8Y9N - chains A and C of the 4 polymer chains in the assembly; structure by electron microscopy, 3.00 A resolution.

# Chain A
Protein: Cas12h1
Amino-acid sequence (870 residues; row label = number of the first residue in the row):
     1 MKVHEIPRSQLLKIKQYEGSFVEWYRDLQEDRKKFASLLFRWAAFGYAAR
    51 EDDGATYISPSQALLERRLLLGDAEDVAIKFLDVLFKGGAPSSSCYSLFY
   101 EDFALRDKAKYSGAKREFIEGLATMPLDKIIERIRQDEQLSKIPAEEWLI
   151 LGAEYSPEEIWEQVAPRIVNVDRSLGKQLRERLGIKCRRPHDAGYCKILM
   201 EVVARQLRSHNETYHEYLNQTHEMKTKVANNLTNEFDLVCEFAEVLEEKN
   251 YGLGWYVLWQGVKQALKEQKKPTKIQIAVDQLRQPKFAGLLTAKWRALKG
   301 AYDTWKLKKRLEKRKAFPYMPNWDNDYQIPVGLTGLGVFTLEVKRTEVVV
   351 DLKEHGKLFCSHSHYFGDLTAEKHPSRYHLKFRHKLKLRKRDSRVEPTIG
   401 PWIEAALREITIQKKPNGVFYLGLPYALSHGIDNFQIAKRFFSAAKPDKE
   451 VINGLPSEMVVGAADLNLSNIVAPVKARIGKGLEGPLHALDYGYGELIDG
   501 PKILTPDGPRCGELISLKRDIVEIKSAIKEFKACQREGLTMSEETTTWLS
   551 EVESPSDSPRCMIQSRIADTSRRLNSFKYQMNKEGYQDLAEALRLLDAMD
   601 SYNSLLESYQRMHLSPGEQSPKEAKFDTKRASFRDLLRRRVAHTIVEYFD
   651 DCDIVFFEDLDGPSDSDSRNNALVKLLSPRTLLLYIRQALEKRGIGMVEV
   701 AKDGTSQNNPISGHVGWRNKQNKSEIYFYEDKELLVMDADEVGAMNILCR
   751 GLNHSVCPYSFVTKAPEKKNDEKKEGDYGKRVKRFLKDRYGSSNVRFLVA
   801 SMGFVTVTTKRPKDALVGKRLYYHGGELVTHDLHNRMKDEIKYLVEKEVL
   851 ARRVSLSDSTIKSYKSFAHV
Unresolved in the structure: 764-777, 810-814
Metal / ion sites: Mg2+: Asp465, Asn467, Asp740 (shared with 1 residue of chain D)
Reported in the primary citation:
  - catalytic residues: Asp465, Glu658, Asp740
  - binding site for the 29-nt DNA strand: Ser93, Tyr96, Ala104, Arg106, Lys110, Ser112, Gln139, Arg173, Lys197, Lys702, Arg718
  - binding site for the 29-nt DNA strand (chain C): Lys110, Thr334, Arg408, Ser678
  - mutagenesis - S93A, Y96A, R106A, S112A, Q139A, R173A, T334A, R408A, D465A, E658A: decreased catalytic activity
  - specificity-determining residues: Ser93, Thr334
  - binding site for crRNA: Arg8, Ser664, Asn671
  - mutagenesis - R8A, K702A: abolished catalytic activity
  - Mg2+ coordination: Asp465, Asn467, Asp740
  - mutagenesis - D740A: decreased catalytic activity (Cas12h1 cleavage activity)
  - mutagenesis - D740A: abolished catalytic activity (trans-cleavage activity)
  - conformationally variable residues (order/disorder transition): Gly662 to Asn670

# Chain C
Molecule: 29-nt DNA strand
Sequence (29 nucleotides; each row starts with the number of its first residue; numbers below 1 keep their minus sign (DC-20 is residue -20)):
   -20 CTATATTCCATTGATATTATCATCTAGAC
Unresolved in the structure: -20 to -18

# Interface between chain A and chain C
Pairs across the interface - 51 pairs, chain A then chain C:
  Met1(A) - DC0(C)  phosphate contact
  Met1(A) - DA1(C)  phosphate contact
  Lys2(A) - DC0(C)  salt bridge to the phosphate
  Pro7(A) - DT-1(C)  base contact
  Arg106(A) - DT4(C)  sugar contact
  Lys110(A) - DT2(C)  hydrogen bond to the base
  Lys110(A) - DC3(C)  phosphate contact
  Lys110(A) - DT4(C)  phosphate contact
  Tyr111(A) - DC3(C)  sugar contact
  Tyr111(A) - DT4(C)  hydrogen bond to the phosphate
  Ser112(A) - DC3(C)  phosphate contact
  Gly113(A) - DC3(C)  hydrogen bond to the phosphate
  Arg205(A) - DA-2(C)  sugar contact
  Arg208(A) - DA-2(C)  salt bridge to the phosphate
  Ser209(A) - DT-4(C)  hydrogen bond to the base
  Ser209(A) - DT-3(C)  sugar contact
  Glu212(A) - DT-4(C)  phosphate contact
  Glu212(A) - DT-3(C)  phosphate contact
  Tyr251(A) - DT-17(C)  hydrogen bond to the base
  Tyr251(A) - DA-16(C)  sugar contact
  Tyr251(A) - DT-15(C)  sugar contact
  Tyr256(A) - DT-17(C)  sugar contact
  Val257(A) - DT-17(C)  phosphate contact
  Lys274(A) - DT-17(C)  base contact
  Ile275(A) - DT-17(C)  sugar contact
  Thr334(A) - DC0(C)  base contact
  Thr334(A) - DA1(C)  hydrogen bond to the base
  Arg408(A) - DC0(C)  salt bridge to the phosphate
  Arg408(A) - DA1(C)  salt bridge to the phosphate
  Glu409(A) - DT-1(C)  sugar contact
  Glu409(A) - DC0(C)  sugar contact
  Pro425(A) - DT-1(C)  base contact
  Pro621(A) - DC-12(C)  sugar contact
  Lys622(A) - DC-12(C)  base contact
  Lys622(A) - DA-11(C)  hydrogen bond to the base
  Ala624(A) - DA-11(C)  phosphate contact
  Lys625(A) - DT-10(C)  hydrogen bond to the phosphate
  Arg630(A) - DT-9(C)  phosphate contact
  Arg630(A) - DG-8(C)  salt bridge to the phosphate
  Arg634(A) - DG-8(C)  salt bridge to the phosphate
  Arg638(A) - DG-8(C)  salt bridge to the phosphate
  Gly662(A) - DA-7(C)  phosphate contact
  Pro663(A) - DG-8(C)  phosphate contact
  Pro663(A) - DA-7(C)  phosphate contact
  Lys675(A) - DT-9(C)  hydrogen bond to the base
  Lys675(A) - DG-8(C)  sugar contact
  Ser678(A) - DA-7(C)  hydrogen bond to the phosphate
  Pro679(A) - DA-7(C)  phosphate contact
  Arg680(A) - DA-7(C)  phosphate contact
  Arg680(A) - DT-6(C)  salt bridge to the phosphate
  Thr681(A) - DA-7(C)  hydrogen bond to the phosphate
Also at the interface, not in a pair above, chain A (43 interface residues in all): Ala109, Thr213, Glu216, Asn250, Gly252, Ser376, Glu623, Ala631
Also at the interface, not in a pair above, chain C (21 interface residues in all): DA-5, DA5

# Summary
43 residues of chain A face 21 of chain C across their interface; the contacts include 11 hydrogen bonds and 8
salt bridges. Among the polar pairs are Lys110(A)-DT2(C), Ser209(A)-DT-4(C) and Tyr251(A)-DT-17(C). From the
paper: catalytic residues Asp465(A), Glu658(A) and Asp740(A); S93A, Y96A and R106A of chain A, among others,
reduce catalytic activity; 13 substitutions were tested in all.
Here chain A is Cas12h1 and chain C is a 29-nt DNA strand. Entry 8Y9N (Cas12h1-crRNA-dsDNA ternary complex)
was determined by electron microscopy (same publication as 8Y9L and 8Y9M).
